PDB entry 3D4M | X-ray diffraction, 2.05 A resolution | chain A

Chain A:
Protein: Glutaredoxin-2, mitochondrial
From: Saccharomyces cerevisiae
Reference sequence: P17695 (GLRX2_YEAST); residues 1-109 here correspond to UniProt positions 35-143 (UniProt number = residue number + 34)
Chain sequence (109 residues; numbered 1 to 109; the number before each row is that of its first residue):
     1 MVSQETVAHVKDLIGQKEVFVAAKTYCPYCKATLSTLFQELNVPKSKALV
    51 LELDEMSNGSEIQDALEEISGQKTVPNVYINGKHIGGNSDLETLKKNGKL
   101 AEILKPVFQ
Disulfide bonds: Cys-27/Cys-30
Swiss-Prot annotation at these positions:
  - binding site (glutathione): Lys-24 to Tyr-29, Val-75, Asn-88, Ser-89
  - modified residue: Ser-3 (Phosphoserine), Cys-27 (S-glutathionyl cysteine), Ser-57 (Phosphoserine)
What the authors report for this chain:
  - catalytic residues: Cys-27
  - mutagenesis - A23S, A23S/E52Q (2.3-fold), C30S: decreased catalytic activity

Summary:
Curated annotation (UniProt) lists 9 glutathione-binding residues. From the paper: the catalytic residue
Cys-27; A23S, A23S/E52Q and C30S reduce catalytic activity.
Chain A is Glutaredoxin-2, mitochondrial (Saccharomyces cerevisiae); the structure, Glutaredoxin 2 oxidized
structure, was determined by X-ray diffraction, deposited together with 3D5J.
